Entry 7PIP (electron microscopy, 9.30 A resolution (very low resolution: no residue pairs are listed; an interface is given only as per-side residue counts)); this record covers chains C and 5 of the 55 polymer chains in the assembly.

== Chain C ==
Name: 30S ribosomal protein S4
From: Mycoplasma pneumoniae M129
UniProtKB: P46775 (RS4_MYCPN); residues 1-205 here = UniProt positions 1-205
Chain sequence (205 residues; numbered 1 to 205; the number before each row is that of its first residue):
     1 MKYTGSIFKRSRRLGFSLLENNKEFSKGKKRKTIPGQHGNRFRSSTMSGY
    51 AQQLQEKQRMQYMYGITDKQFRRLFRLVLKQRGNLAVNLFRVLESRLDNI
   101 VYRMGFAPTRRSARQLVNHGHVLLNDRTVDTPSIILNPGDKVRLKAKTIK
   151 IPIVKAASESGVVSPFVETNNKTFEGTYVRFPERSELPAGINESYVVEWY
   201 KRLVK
Unresolved in the structure: 204-205

== Chain 5 ==
Molecule: 16S ribosomal RNA
From: Mycoplasma pneumoniae M129
Sequence (1520 nucleotides; row label = number of the first residue in the row):
     1 UUUUUCUGAGAGUUUGAUCCUGGCUCAGGAUUAACGCUGGCGGCAUGCCU
    51 AAUACAUGCAAGUCGAUCGAAAGUAGUAAUACUUUAGAGGCGAACGGGUG
   101 AGUAACACGUAUCCAAUCUACCUUAUAAUGGGGGAUAACUAGUUGAAAGA
   151 CUAGCUAAUACCGCAUAAGAACUUUGGUUCGCAUGAAUCAAAGUUGAAAG
   201 GACCUGCAAGGGUUCGUUAUUUGAUGAGGGUGCGCCAUAUCAGCUAGUUG
   251 GUGGGGUAACGGCCUACCAAGGCAAUGACGUGUAGCUAUGCUGAGAAGUA
   301 GAAUAGCCACAAUGGGACUGAGACACGGCCCAUACUCCUACGGGAGGCAG
   351 CAGUAGGGAAUUUUUCACAAUGAGCGAAAGCUUGAUGGAGCAAUGCCGCG
   401 UGAACGAUGAAGGUCUUUAAGAUUGUAAAGUUCUUUUAUUUGGGAAGAAU
   451 GACUUUAGCAGGUAAUGGCUAGAGUUUGACUGUACCAUUUUGAAUAAGUG
   501 ACGACUAACUAUGUGCCAGCAGUCGCGGUAAUACAUAGGUCGCAAGCGUU
   551 AUCCGGAUUUAUUGGGCGUAAAGCAAGCGCAGGCGGAUUGAAAAGUCUGG
   601 UGUUAAAGGCAGCUGCUUAACAGUUGUAUGCAUUGGAAACUAUUAAUCUA
   651 GAGUGUGGUAGGGAGUUUUGGAAUUUCAUGUGGAGCGGUGAAAUGCGUAG
   701 AUAUAUGAAGGAACACCAGUGGCGAAGGCGAAAACUUAGGCCAUUACUGA
   751 CGCUUAGGCUUGAAAGUGUGGGGAGCAAAUAGGAUUAGAUACCCUAGUAG
   801 UCCACACCGUAAACGAUAGAUACUAGCUGUCGGGGCGAUCCCCUCGGUAG
   851 UGAAGUUAACACAUUAAGUAUCUCGCCUGGGUAGUACAUUCGCAAGAAUG
   901 AAACUCAAACGGAAUUGACGGGGACCCGCACAAGUGGUGGAGCAUGUUGC
   951 UUAAUUCGACGGUACACGAAAAACCUUACCUAGACUUGACAUCCUUGGCA
  1001 AAGUUAUGGAAACAUAAUGGAGGUUAACCGAGUGACAGGUGGUGCAUGGU
  1051 UGUCGUCAGCUCGUGUCGUGAGAUGUUGGGUUAAGUCCCGCAACGAGCGC
  1101 AACCCUUAUCGUUAGUUACAUUGUCUAGCGAGACUGCUAAUGCAAAUUGG
  1151 AGGAAGGAAGGGAUGACGUCAAAUCAUCAUGCCCCUUAUGUCUAGGGCUG
  1201 CAAACGUGCUACAAUGGCCAAUACAAACAGUCGCCAGCUUGUAAAAGUGA
  1251 GCAAAUCUGUAAAGUUGGUCUCAGUUCGGAUUGAGGGCUGCAAUUCGUCC
  1301 UCAUGAAGUCGGAAUCACUAGUAAUCGCGAAUCAGCUAUGUCGCGGUGAA
  1351 UACGUUCUCGGGUCUUGUACACACCGCCCGUCAAACUAUGAAAGCUGGUA
  1401 AUAUUUAAAAACGUGUUGCUAACCAUUAGGAAGCGCAUGUCAAGGAUAGC
  1451 ACCGGUGAUUGGAGUUAAGUCGUAACAAGGUACCCCUACGAGAACGUGGG
  1501 GGUGGAUCACCUCCUUUCUA
Unresolved in the structure: 1-4, 181-184, 1020-1027, 1510-1520

== Interface between chain C and chain 5 ==
At this resolution (9 A) residue pairs are not listed: 66 residues of chain C and 53 of chain 5 lie at the interface.

== In short ==
66 residues of chain C face 53 of chain 5 across their interface.
Here chain C is 30S ribosomal protein S4 and chain 5 is 16S ribosomal RNA, both from Mycoplasma pneumoniae
M129. Entry 7PIP (70S ribosome with EF-Tu-tRNA and P-site tRNA in pseudouridimycin-treated Mycoplasma
pneumoniae cells) was determined by electron microscopy (same publication as 7OOC, 7OOD, 7P6Z, 7PAH, 7PAI,
7PAJ and 23 further entries).
